Entry 9GGI (X-ray diffraction, 1.55 A resolution); this record covers chains A and C of the 4 polymer chains in the assembly.

[Chain A (and C)]
Protein: Argininosuccinate lyase, chloroplastic
Organism: Arabidopsis thaliana
Notes: EC 4.3.2.1; chain C of this document is another copy of the same molecule, construct and numbering; everything in this record applies to it too
UniProtKB: Q9LEU8 (ARLY_ARATH); residue numbers follow UniProt; this construct covers 56-517
Sequence (465 residues; row label = number of the first residue in the row):
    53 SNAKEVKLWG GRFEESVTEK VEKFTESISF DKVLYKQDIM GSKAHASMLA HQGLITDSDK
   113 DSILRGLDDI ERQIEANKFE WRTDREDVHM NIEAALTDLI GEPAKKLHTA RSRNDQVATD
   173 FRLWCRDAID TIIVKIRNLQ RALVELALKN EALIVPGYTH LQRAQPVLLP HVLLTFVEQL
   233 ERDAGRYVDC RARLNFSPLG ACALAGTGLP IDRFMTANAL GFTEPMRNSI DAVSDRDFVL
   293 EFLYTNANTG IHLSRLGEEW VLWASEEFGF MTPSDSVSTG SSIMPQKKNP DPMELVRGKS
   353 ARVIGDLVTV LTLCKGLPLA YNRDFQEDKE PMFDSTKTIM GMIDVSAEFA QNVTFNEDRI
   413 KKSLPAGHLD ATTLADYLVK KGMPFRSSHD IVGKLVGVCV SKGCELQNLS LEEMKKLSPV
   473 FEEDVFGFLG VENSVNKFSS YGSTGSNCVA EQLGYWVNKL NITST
Not modelled in the structure: 53-66, 454 (chain C: 53-67, 516-517)
Disulfide bonds: C451-C456
Differences from the reference sequence: expression tag (53-55)
UniProt features mapped onto this chain:
  - active site: H212 (Proton acceptor), S333 (Proton donor)
  - binding site (2-(N(omega)-L-arginino)succinate): S79, N166, T211, N341, Y373, Q378, K381
  - site: E346 (Increases basicity of active site His)

[Chain A / chain C interface]
Contacting residue pairs - 92 pairs, chain A then chain C:
  Y210(A) - E319(C)  hydrogen bond
  T211(A) - K339(C)  hydrogen bond
  T211(A) - N341(C)
  H212(A) - K339(C)
  H212(A) - N341(C)
  H212(A) - P342(C)
  H212(A) - D343(C)  salt bridge
  H212(A) - E346(C)  salt bridge
  L213(A) - V313(C)  hydrophobic
  L213(A) - L314(C)  hydrophobic
  L213(A) - S317(C)
  Q214(A) - A316(C)  hydrogen bond (side chain-backbone)
  Q214(A) - S317(C)
  Q214(A) - K339(C)
  Q214(A) - K340(C)  hydrogen bond (side chain-backbone)
  Q214(A) - N341(C)
  R215(A) - E318(C)  salt bridge
  R215(A) - E319(C)  salt bridge
  R215(A) - M336(C)
  R215(A) - K339(C)
  A216(A) - M336(C)
  A216(A) - K339(C)
  E310(A) - E310(C)
  V313(A) - L213(C)  hydrophobic
  L314(A) - L213(C)  hydrophobic
  L314(A) - L314(C)  hydrophobic
  A316(A) - Q214(C)  hydrogen bond (backbone-side chain)
  S317(A) - L213(C)
  S317(A) - Q214(C)
  E318(A) - R215(C)  salt bridge
  E319(A) - Y210(C)  hydrogen bond
  E319(A) - R215(C)  salt bridge
  E319(A) - E319(C)
  E319(A) - F320(C)
  F320(A) - E319(C)
  S334(A) - H441(C)
  S334(A) - D442(C)  hydrogen bond
  S334(A) - G445(C)
  I335(A) - A423(C)
  I335(A) - T424(C)
  I335(A) - A427(C)  hydrophobic
  I335(A) - H441(C)
  I335(A) - V444(C)  hydrophobic
  I335(A) - G445(C)
  I335(A) - V448(C)
  M336(A) - R215(C)
  M336(A) - A216(C)
  M336(A) - G419(C)
  M336(A) - L421(C)  hydrophobic
  M336(A) - A423(C)  hydrophobic
  P337(A) - G445(C)
  P337(A) - V448(C)
  Q338(A) - A418(C)
  Q338(A) - H420(C)  hydrogen bond
  Q338(A) - V448(C)
  Q338(A) - V452(C)
  K339(A) - T211(C)  hydrogen bond
  K339(A) - H212(C)
  K339(A) - Q214(C)
  K339(A) - R215(C)
  K339(A) - A216(C)
  K340(A) - Q214(C)  hydrogen bond (backbone-side chain)
  N341(A) - T211(C)
  N341(A) - H212(C)
  N341(A) - Q214(C)
  P342(A) - H212(C)
  D343(A) - H212(C)  salt bridge
  E346(A) - H212(C)  salt bridge
  T364(A) - T364(C)
  T364(A) - K367(C)  hydrogen bond (backbone-side chain)
  L365(A) - K367(C)
  K367(A) - T364(C)  hydrogen bond (side chain-backbone)
  K367(A) - L365(C)  hydrogen bond (side chain-backbone)
  K367(A) - K367(C)  hydrogen bond (side chain-backbone)
  A418(A) - E318(C)
  G419(A) - M336(C)
  G419(A) - Q338(C)  hydrogen bond (backbone-side chain)
  H420(A) - M336(C)
  H420(A) - Q338(C)
  A423(A) - I335(C)
  A423(A) - M336(C)  hydrophobic
  T424(A) - I335(C)
  A427(A) - I335(C)  hydrophobic
  H441(A) - S334(C)
  H441(A) - I335(C)
  V444(A) - I335(C)  hydrophobic
  G445(A) - S334(C)
  G445(A) - I335(C)
  G445(A) - P337(C)
  V448(A) - I335(C)
  V448(A) - P337(C)
  V448(A) - Q338(C)
Other interface residues (no listed pair), chain A (43 interface residues in all): P208, V360, D442, G449
Other interface residues (no listed pair), chain C (44 interface residues in all): V360, G449

[Summary]
The interface between chain A and chain C involves 43 residues on one side and 44 on the other, with 15
hydrogen bonds and 8 salt bridges. Polar contacts include H212(A)-D343(C), H212(A)-E346(C) and
R215(A)-E318(C).
Chain A and chain C are both Argininosuccinate lyase, chloroplastic (Arabidopsis thaliana); the structure,
Crystal structure of argininosuccinate lyase from Arabidopsis thaliana (AtASL), was determined by X-ray
diffraction (same publication as 9GGJ).
